PDB entry 3TKL | X-ray diffraction, 2.18 A resolution | chains A and B

[Chain A]
Protein: Ras-related protein Rab-1A
From: Homo sapiens
UniProtKB: P62820 (RAB1A_HUMAN); residue numbers follow UniProt; this construct covers 1-191
Amino-acid sequence (196 residues; each row starts with the number of its first residue; numbers below 1 keep their minus sign (Gly-4 is residue -4)):
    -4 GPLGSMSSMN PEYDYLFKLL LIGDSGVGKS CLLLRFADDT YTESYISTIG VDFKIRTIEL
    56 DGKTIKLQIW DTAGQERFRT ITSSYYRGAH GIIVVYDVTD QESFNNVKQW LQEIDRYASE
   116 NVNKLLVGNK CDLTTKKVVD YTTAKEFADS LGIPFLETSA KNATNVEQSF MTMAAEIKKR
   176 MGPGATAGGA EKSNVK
Unresolved in the structure: -4 to 5, 177-191
Construct notes: expression tag (-4 to 0)
Ion coordination: Mg2+: Ser25, Thr43 (together with GTP)
Residues lining bound ligands: GTP (guanosine-5'-triphosphate): Asp19, Ser20, Gly21, Val22, Gly23, Lys24, Ser25, Cys26, Tyr36, Glu38, Ser39, Tyr40, Ser42, Thr43, Thr67, Ala68, Gly69, Gln70, Asn124, Lys125, Asp127, Leu128, Ser154, Ala155, Lys156
UniProt features mapped onto this chain:
  - motif: Asp34 to Phe48 (Switch 1), Asp66 to Gly83 (Switch 2)
  - binding site (GTP): Ser20, Gly21, Gly23, Lys24, Ser25, Cys26, Glu38, Thr43, Gly69, Asn124, Lys125, Asp127, Ala155, Lys156
  - binding site (Mg(2+)): Ser25, Thr43, Asp66
  - modified residue: Ser2 (N-acetylserine), Ser79 (Microbial infection: O-(2-cholinephosphoryl)serine)
  - glycosylation ((Microbial infection) N-beta-linked (GlcNAc) arginine): Arg72, Arg74, Arg82, Arg111
  - cross-link (Glycyl lysine isopeptide (Lys-Gly)): Lys49 (interchain with G-Cter in ubiquitin), Lys61 (interchain with G-Cter in ubiquitin)
  - mutagenesis: Lys49 (K49R: Promotes TLRs trafficking and TLRs-mediated signaling; when associated with A-61), Lys61 (K61R: Promotes TLRs trafficking and TLRs-mediated signaling; when associated with A-49), Arg72 to Arg74 (Abolished arginine GlcNAcylation; when associated with A-82 and A-111), Arg74 (R74A: Abolished arginine GlcNAcylation; when associated with A-82 and A-111), Arg82 (R82A: Abolished arginine GlcNAcylation; when associated with A-74 and A-111. Abolished arginine GlcNAcylation; when associated with 72-A--A-74 and A-111), Arg111 (R111A: Abolished arginine GlcNAcylation; when associated with A-74 and A-82. Abolished arginine GlcNAcylation; when associated with 72-A--A-74 and A-82), Asn124 (N124I: Dominant negative mutant. Strongly reduces the levels of CASR present at the cell-surface)
From the paper describing this entry:
  - binding site for GTP: Thr43, Gly69
  - mutagenesis - Q70L (Kd 7.5 nM): unchanged binding to LidA protein, substrate of the Dot/Icm system (chain B)
  - post-translational modification sites: Tyr80 (citing earlier work)

[Chain B]
Protein: LidA protein, substrate of the Dot/Icm system
From: Legionella pneumophila
Notes: fragment: Coiled-coil domain
UniProtKB: A5IFX1 (A5IFX1_LEGPC); residue numbers follow UniProt; this construct covers 187-449
Amino-acid sequence (267 residues; numbered 183 to 449; the number before each row is that of its first residue):
   183 GPLGSTSSTS QADKEIQKML DEYEQAIKRA QENIKKGEEL EKKLDKLERQ GKDLEDKYKT
   243 YEENLEGFEK LLTDSEELSL SEINEKMKAF SKDSEKLTQL MEKHKGDEKT VQSLQREHHD
   303 IKAKLANLQV LHDAHTGKKS YVNEKGNPVS SLKDAHLAIN KDQEVVEHKG QFYLLQKGQW
   363 DAIKNDPAAL EKAQKDYSQS KHDLATIKME ALIHKLSLEM EKQLETINDL IMSTDPKENE
   423 EATKLLHKHN GLNLKLANLQ DMLAVHR
Unresolved in the structure: 183-256, 449
Construct notes: expression tag (183-186)

[Interface between chain A and chain B]
Pairs across the interface (39; chain A residue first):
  Ile44(A) - Asn432(B)
  Ile44(A) - Asn435(B)  hydrogen bond (backbone-side chain)
  Ile44(A) - Leu436(B)  hydrophobic
  Gly45(A) - Asn432(B)
  Gly45(A) - Asn435(B)
  Val46(A) - Leu428(B)
  Val46(A) - Asn432(B)  hydrogen bond (backbone-side chain)
  Asp47(A) - Leu428(B)
  Phe48(A) - Ile413(B)  hydrophobic
  Phe48(A) - Leu428(B)
  Ile50(A) - Ile413(B)  hydrophobic
  Lys61(A) - Met414(B)
  Gln63(A) - Asn410(B)  hydrogen bond
  Arg72(A) - Ala439(B)
  Arg72(A) - Asn440(B)  hydrogen bond
  Arg72(A) - Asp443(B)  salt bridge
  Phe73(A) - Asn435(B)  hydrogen bond (backbone-side chain)
  Phe73(A) - Ala439(B)  hydrophobic
  Thr75(A) - Asn435(B)  hydrogen bond
  Thr75(A) - Leu438(B)
  Thr75(A) - Gln442(B)
  Ile76(A) - Ser399(B)
  Ile76(A) - Met402(B)  hydrophobic
  Ile76(A) - His431(B)
  Ser79(A) - Glu403(B)
  Ser79(A) - Leu406(B)
  Tyr80(A) - Leu406(B)  hydrophobic
  Tyr80(A) - His431(B)  hydrogen bond
  Lys103(A) - Asp289(B)  salt bridge
  Lys103(A) - Thr292(B)
  Gln107(A) - His286(B)
  Gln107(A) - Thr292(B)
  Asp110(A) - Lys278(B)
  Asp110(A) - Lys285(B)  salt bridge
  Arg111(A) - Asp275(B)  salt bridge
  Arg111(A) - Lys278(B)
  Arg111(A) - Leu279(B)
  Arg111(A) - Glu299(B)  salt bridge
  Arg111(A) - Ile303(B)
Interface residues without a listed pair, chain A (24 interface residues in all): Tyr8, Leu11, Trp65, Arg82, Gln104, Tyr112
Interface residues without a listed pair, chain B (28 interface residues in all): Leu282, Ile409
Interface features reported in the paper:
  - specific contacts: Tyr80(A)-His431(B) (hydrogen bond), Leu406(B)-Tyr80(A) (hydrophobic contact)

[Summary]
The interface between chain A and chain B involves 24 residues on one side and 28 on the other, with 7
hydrogen bonds and 5 salt bridges. Among the polar pairs are Arg72(A)-Asp443(B), Lys103(A)-Asp289(B) and
Asp110(A)-Lys285(B). The authors report a hydrogen bond between Tyr80(A) and His431(B); a hydrophobic contact
between Leu406(B) and Tyr80(A). From the paper: a binding site for GTP at Thr43(A) and Gly69(A); Q70L of chain
A leaves binding to LidA protein, substrate of the Dot/Icm system (chain B) unchanged.
Chain A is Ras-related protein Rab-1A (Homo sapiens) and chain B is LidA protein, substrate of the Dot/Icm
system (Legionella pneumophila); the structure, Crystal structure of the GTP-bound Rab1a in complex with the
coiled-coil domain of LidA from Legionella ..., was determined by X-ray diffraction together with 3SFV from
the same study.
